1N3T - chains J and N of the 10 polymer chains in the assembly; structure by X-ray diffraction, 3.20 A resolution.

# Chain J (and N)
Molecule: GTP cyclohydrolase I
From: Escherichia coli
Notes: EC 3.5.4.16; chain N of this document is another copy of the same molecule, construct and numbering; everything in this record applies to it too
UniProt: P0A6T5 (GCH1_ECOLI); numbering as in UniProt (aligned over 1-221)
Chain sequence (221 residues; each row starts with the number of its first residue):
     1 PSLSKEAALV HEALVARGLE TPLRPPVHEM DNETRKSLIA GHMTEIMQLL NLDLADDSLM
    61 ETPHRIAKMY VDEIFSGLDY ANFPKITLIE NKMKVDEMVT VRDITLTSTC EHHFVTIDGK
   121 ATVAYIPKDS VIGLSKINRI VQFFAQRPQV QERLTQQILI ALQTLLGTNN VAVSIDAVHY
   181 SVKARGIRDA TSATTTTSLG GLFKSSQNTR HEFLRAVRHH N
Sequence notes: engineered mutation S181 (Cys in P0A6T5)
Ligand contacts:
  - GTP (guanosine-5'-triphosphate), molecule 1: T87, V131, I132, G133, L134, S135, K136, R139
  - GTP, molecule 2: C110, H112, H113, Q149, V150, Q151, E152, H179, S181, V182, R185, G186, I187

# Chain J / chain N interface
Pairs across the interface (87; chain J residue first):
  P22(J) with L52(N); D53(N), hydrogen bond (backbone-backbone); D56(N); L59(N), hydrophobic
  L23(J) with N51(N); D53(N)
  R24(J) with Q48(N); N51(N), hydrogen bond (backbone-backbone); L52(N), hydrogen bond (side chain-backbone)
  P26(J) with N51(N)
  M30(J) with L49(N), hydrophobic
  R35(J) with L49(N), hydrogen bond (side chain-backbone); N51(N)
  L38(J) with L49(N), hydrophobic
  I39(J) with L49(N), hydrophobic
  H42(J) with H42(N), hydrogen bond; E45(N), salt bridge; I46(N)
  E45(J) with H42(N), salt bridge
  I46(J) with I39(N), hydrophobic; M43(N), hydrophobic; Y70(N), hydrophobic
  Q48(J) with R24(N)
  L49(J) with M30(N), hydrophobic; R35(N); L38(N), hydrophobic; I39(N), hydrophobic
  L50(J) with I39(N), hydrophobic; Y70(N)
  N51(J) with L23(N); R24(N), hydrogen bond (backbone-backbone); P26(N); R35(N)
  L52(J) with P22(N); L23(N), hydrophobic; R24(N), hydrogen bond (backbone-side chain); F114(N), hydrophobic
  D53(J) with P22(N), hydrogen bond (backbone-backbone); L23(N); R24(N)
  D56(J) with P22(N); E111(N)
  S58(J) with E111(N), hydrogen bond; H112(N), hydrogen bond
  L59(J) with P22(N); E111(N)
  T62(J) with E111(N), hydrogen bond (side chain-backbone); H112(N)
  R65(J) with H112(N), hydrogen bond (side chain-backbone); H113(N)
  I66(J) with H113(N); F114(N), hydrophobic
  M69(J) with H113(N); V115(N), hydrophobic; R185(N)
  Y70(J) with I46(N), hydrophobic
  E73(J) with R185(N), salt bridge; G186(N)
  T107(J) with A184(N); R188(N), hydrogen bond
  E111(J) with S58(N), hydrogen bond; L59(N); T62(N), hydrogen bond (backbone-side chain)
  H112(J) with S58(N), hydrogen bond; T62(N), hydrogen bond (backbone-side chain); R65(N), hydrogen bond (backbone-side chain)
  H113(J) with R65(N); I66(N); M69(N)
  F114(J) with I66(N), hydrophobic
  V115(J) with M69(N), hydrophobic
  T116(J) with V115(N); T116(N), hydrogen bond; Y180(N)
  D118(J) with Y180(N); K183(N), salt bridge
  Q142(J) with R188(N)
  Q146(J) with R188(N)
  Y180(J) with T116(N); D118(N), hydrogen bond; Y180(N), hydrogen bond
  K183(J) with D118(N), salt bridge
  A184(J) with T107(N)
  R185(J) with M69(N); E73(N), salt bridge
  R188(J) with T107(N), hydrogen bond; Q146(N), hydrogen bond
Interface residues without a listed pair, chain J (49 interface residues in all): M43, M47, L54, I74, F75, L78, P148, G186
Interface residues without a listed pair, chain N (49 interface residues in all): M47, L50, L54, V71, F75, L78, Q142, P148

# Overview
The chain J/chain N interface involves 49 residues from each chain; the contacts include 23 hydrogen bonds and
6 salt bridges. Polar contacts include H42(J)-E45(N), E73(J)-R185(N) and D118(J)-K183(N). Chain J binds GTP.
Chain J and chain N are both GTP cyclohydrolase I (Escherichia coli); the structure, Biosynthesis of
pteridins. Reaction mechanism of GTP cyclohydrolase I, was determined by X-ray diffraction together with 1A8R,
1N3S and 1N3R from the same study.
